Entry 6FQH (X-ray diffraction, 1.76 A resolution); this record covers chains A and B.

[Chain A (and B)]
Protein: Glutamate receptor 2
From: Rattus norvegicus
Notes: engineered mutation(s): S729C,S729C; chain B of this document is another copy of the same molecule, construct and numbering; everything in this record applies to it too
UniProtKB: P19491 (GRIA2_RAT), isoform P19491-3; the construct has insertions or renumbered stretches relative to UniProt, so the offset changes along the chain: -10 to 117 = UniProt 400-527; 120-264 = UniProt 653-797
Sequence (276 residues; row label = number of the first residue in the row; numbers below 1 keep their minus sign (Gly-11 is residue -11)):
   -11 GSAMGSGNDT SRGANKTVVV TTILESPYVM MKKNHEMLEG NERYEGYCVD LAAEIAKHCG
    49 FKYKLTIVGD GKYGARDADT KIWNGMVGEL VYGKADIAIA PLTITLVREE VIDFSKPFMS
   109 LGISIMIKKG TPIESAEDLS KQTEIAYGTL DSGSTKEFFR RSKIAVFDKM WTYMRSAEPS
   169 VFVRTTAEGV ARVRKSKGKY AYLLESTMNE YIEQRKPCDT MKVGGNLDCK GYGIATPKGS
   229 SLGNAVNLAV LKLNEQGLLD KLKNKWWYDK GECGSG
Unresolved in the structure: -11 to 3, 263-264 (chain B: -11 to 3, 262-264)
Construct notes: expression tag (-11); conflict Ser-10 (Thr400 in P19491), Ala-9 (Glu401 in P19491), Met-8 (Leu402 in P19491), Gly-7 (Pro403 in P19491), Arg0 (Gly410 in P19491), Gly1 (Leu411 in P19491), Ala2 (Glu412 in P19491), Cys217 (Ser750 in P19491); linker (118-119)
Disulfide bonds: Cys206-Cys261
Ligand contacts: NBQX (E2Q; 6-nitro-2,3-bis(oxidanylidene)-1,4-dihydrobenzo[f]quinoxaline-7-sulfonamide): Glu13, Tyr16, Tyr61, Pro89, Leu90, Thr91, Arg96, Leu138, Thr174, Leu192, Glu193, Thr195, Met196, Tyr220
Swiss-Prot annotation at these positions:
  - binding site (L-glutamate): Pro89, Thr91, Arg96, Ser142, Thr143, Glu193
  - site: Arg64 (Interaction with the cone snail toxin Con-ikot-ikot), Ile121 (Crucial to convey clamshell closure to channel opening), Arg148 (Interaction with the cone snail toxin Con-ikot-ikot), Lys240 (Interaction with the cone snail toxin Con-ikot-ikot)
  - glycosylation (N-linked (GlcNAc...) asparagine): Asn-4, Asn3
  - modified residue (Phosphoserine): Ser150, Ser184

[How chain A and chain B interact]
Cross-chain cystine bridges: Cys217(A)-Cys217(B)
Pairs across the interface (20):
  Leu94(A) - Asn242(B)
  Leu94(A) - Glu243(B)
  Glu97(A) - Leu239(B)
  Glu97(A) - Glu243(B)
  Phe102(A) - Lys104(B)  hydrogen bond (backbone-side chain)
  Lys104(A) - Phe102(B)  hydrogen bond (side chain-backbone)
  Glu122(A) - Glu125(B)
  Ser123(A) - Glu125(B)  hydrogen bond
  Glu125(A) - Glu122(B)
  Glu125(A) - Ser123(B)  hydrogen bond
  Glu125(A) - Glu125(B)
  Glu125(A) - Asp126(B)
  Asp126(A) - Glu125(B)
  Ile152(A) - Gly212(B)
  Gly212(A) - Ile152(B)
  Cys217(A) - Cys217(B)  disulfide
  Asn232(A) - Asn232(B)
  Leu239(A) - Glu97(B)
  Asn242(A) - Leu94(B)
  Glu243(A) - Glu97(B)
Also at the interface, not in a pair above, chain A (21 interface residues in all): Glu98, Lys129, Lys210, Gly213, Asn214, Asp216
Also at the interface, not in a pair above, chain B (22 interface residues in all): Glu98, Ser103, Lys129, Lys210, Gly213, Asn214, Asp216

[Overview]
The interface between chain A and chain B involves 21 residues on one side and 22 on the other; the contacts
include 1 disulfide bond and 4 hydrogen bonds. Polar pairs include Phe102(A)-Lys104(B) and
Ser123(A)-Glu125(B). Ligands of chain A: NBQX.
Both chains are Glutamate receptor 2 (Rattus norvegicus). Entry 6FQH (GluA2(flop) S729C ligand binding core
dimer bound to NBQX at 1.76 Angstrom resolution) was determined by X-ray diffraction, deposited together with
6FQI, 6FQJ and 6FQK.
